4CG8 - chain A; structure by X-ray diffraction, 1.75 A resolution.

# Chain A
Molecule: Choline kinase alpha
From: Homo sapiens
Notes: EC 2.7.1.32, 2.7.1.82
UniProt: P35790 (CHKA_HUMAN); residues 75-457 here = UniProt positions 75-457
Chain sequence (383 residues; row label = number of the first residue in the row):
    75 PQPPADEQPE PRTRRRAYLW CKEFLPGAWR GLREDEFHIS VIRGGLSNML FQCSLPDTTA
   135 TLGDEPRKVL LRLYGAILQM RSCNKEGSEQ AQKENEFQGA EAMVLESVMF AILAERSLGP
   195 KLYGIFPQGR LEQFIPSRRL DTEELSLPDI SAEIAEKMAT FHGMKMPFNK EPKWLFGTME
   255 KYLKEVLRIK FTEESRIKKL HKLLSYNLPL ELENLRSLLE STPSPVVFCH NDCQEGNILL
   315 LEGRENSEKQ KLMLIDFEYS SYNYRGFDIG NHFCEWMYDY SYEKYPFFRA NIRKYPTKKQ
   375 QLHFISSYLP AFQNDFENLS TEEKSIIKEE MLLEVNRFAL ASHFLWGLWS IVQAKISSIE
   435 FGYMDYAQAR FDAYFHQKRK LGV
Unresolved in the structure: 75-79, 150-174
Small-molecule neighbours:
  - G8S (4-[(4-chlorophenyl)(methyl)amino]-1-{4-[4-(4-{[4-(dimethylamino)pyridinium-1-yl]methyl}phenyl)butyl]benzyl}pyridinium): Trp248, Thr252, Tyr256, Asn305, Asp306, Gln308, Tyr333, Glu349, Tyr354, Leu419, Trp420, Trp423, Ile433, Phe435, Tyr437, Tyr440
  - 1-benzyl-4-(dimethylamino)pyridinium (G8V): Arg270, Ala428, Lys429, Ser431, Ile433, Glu434, Phe435, Tyr437
Swiss-Prot annotation at these positions:
  - binding site (ATP): Arg117 to Met123, Arg146, Gln207 to Arg213, Gln308, Asp330
  - binding site (phosphocholine): Gly119 to Ser121
  - modified residue: Lys247 (N6-acetyllysine), Ser279 (Phosphoserine)
  - natural variant: Arg141 (R141W: In NEDMIMS), Pro194 (P194S: In NEDMIMS), Phe341 (F341L: In NEDMIMS)
  - mutagenesis: Glu175 (E175A: Does not affect interaction with PLIN2 and PLIN3), Met177 to Leu179 (Does not affect interaction with PLIN2 and PLIN3), Val182 to Phe184 (Does not affect interaction with PLIN2 and PLIN3), Ile186 to Leu187 (Abolished interaction with PLIN2 and PLIN3), Lys247 (K247Q: Mimics acetylation; promoting monomerization, leading to decreased choline kinase activity. Increased lipolysis of lipid droplets ...), Ser279 (S279A: Abolished phosphorylation by AMPK, preventing localization to lipid droplets and subsequent acetylation by KAT5; S279D: Mimics phosphorylation; promoting localization to lipid droplets)

# Overview
Bound to chain A: compound G8S and 1-benzyl-4-(dimethylamino)pyridinium. UniProt lists 17 ATP-binding
residues, 3 phosphocholine-binding residues and 11 mutagenesis sites.
Chain A is Choline kinase alpha (Homo sapiens); the structure, Human choline kinase a1 in complex with
compound 14, was determined by X-ray diffraction (same publication as 4CG9 and 4CGA).
